8JJ0 - chains D and F of the 6 polymer chains in the assembly; structure by electron microscopy, 4.50 A resolution (low resolution: residue-level contacts below are approximate; hydrogen-bond / salt-bridge calls are withheld).

== Chain D ==
Name: Glutamate receptor ionotropic, NMDA 1
Organism: Homo sapiens
UniProt: Q05586 (NMDZ1_HUMAN); residues 1-847 here = UniProt positions 1-847
Sequence (847 residues; row label = number of the first residue in the row):
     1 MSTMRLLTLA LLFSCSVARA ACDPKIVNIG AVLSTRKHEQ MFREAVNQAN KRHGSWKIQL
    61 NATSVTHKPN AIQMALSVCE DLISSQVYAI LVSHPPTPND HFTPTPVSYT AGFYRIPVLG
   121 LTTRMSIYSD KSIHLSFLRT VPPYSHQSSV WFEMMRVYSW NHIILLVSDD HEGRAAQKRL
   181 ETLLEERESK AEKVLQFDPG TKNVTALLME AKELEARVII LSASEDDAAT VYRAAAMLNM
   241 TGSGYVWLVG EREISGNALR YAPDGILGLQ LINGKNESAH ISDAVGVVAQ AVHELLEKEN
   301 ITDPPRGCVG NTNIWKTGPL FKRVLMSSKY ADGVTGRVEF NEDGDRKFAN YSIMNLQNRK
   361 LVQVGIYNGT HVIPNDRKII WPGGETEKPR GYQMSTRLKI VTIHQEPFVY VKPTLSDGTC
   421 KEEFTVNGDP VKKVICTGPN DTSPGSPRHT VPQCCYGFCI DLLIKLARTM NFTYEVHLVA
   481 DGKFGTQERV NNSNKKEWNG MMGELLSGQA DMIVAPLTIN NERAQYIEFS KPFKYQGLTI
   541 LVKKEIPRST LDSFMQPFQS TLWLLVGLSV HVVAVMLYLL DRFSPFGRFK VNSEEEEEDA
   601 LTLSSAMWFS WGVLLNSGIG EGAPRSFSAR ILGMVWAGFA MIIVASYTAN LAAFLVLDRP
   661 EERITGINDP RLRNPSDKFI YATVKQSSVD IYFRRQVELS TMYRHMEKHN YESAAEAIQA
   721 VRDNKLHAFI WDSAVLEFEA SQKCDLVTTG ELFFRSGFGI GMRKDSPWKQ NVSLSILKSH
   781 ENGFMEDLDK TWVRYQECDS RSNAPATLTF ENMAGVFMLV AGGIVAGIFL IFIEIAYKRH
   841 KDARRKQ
Not modelled in the structure: 1-24, 546-552, 585-602, 617-626, 797-808, 845-847
Cystine bridges: Cys79-Cys308, Cys420-Cys454, Cys436-Cys455
Glycans and other covalent adducts: N-acetylglucosamine (NAG) linked to Asn61, Asn276, Asn471, Asn771
Curated features (UniProtKB/Swiss-Prot):
  - region: Leu603 to Pro624 (Pore-forming)
  - binding site (glycine): Pro516, Thr518, Arg523, Ser688, Asp732
  - glycosylation (N-linked (GlcNAc...) asparagine): Asn61, Asn203, Asn239, Asn276, Asn300, Asn350, Asn368, Asn440, Asn471, Asn491, Asn674, Asn771

== Chain F ==
Name: Fab5F6 Light Chain
Organism: Homo sapiens
Sequence (236 residues; row label = number of the first residue in the row; numbers below 1 keep their minus sign (Met-21 is residue -21)):
   -21 MDMRVPAQLL GLLLLWLRGA RCDIQMTQSP STLSASVGDR VTITCRASQS ISRWLAWYQQ
    39 KPGKAPKLLI SLASDLQTGV PSRFSGSGSG TEFTLTISSL QPDDFATYYC QQFDSYPLTF
    99 GPGTTVDIRR TVAAPSVFIF PPSDEQLKSG TASVVCLLNN FYPREAKVQW KVDNALQSGN
   159 SQESVTEQDS KDSTYSLSST LTLSKADYEK HKVYACEVTH QGLSSPVTKS FNRGEC
Not modelled in the structure: -21 to 0, 212-214
Cystine bridges: Cys23-Cys88, Cys134-Cys194

== Chain D / chain F interface ==
Pairs across the interface (22):
  Ser34(D) - Trp32(F)
  Thr35(D) - Trp32(F)
  Thr35(D) - Asp92(F)
  Arg36(D) - Gln27(F)
  Arg36(D) - Ser28(F)
  Arg36(D) - Asp92(F)
  Arg36(D) - Ser93(F)
  Lys37(D) - Asp92(F)
  Lys37(D) - Ser93(F)
  Lys37(D) - Tyr94(F)
  His67(D) - Ser30(F)
  Pro69(D) - Ser30(F)
  Pro69(D) - Arg31(F)
  Pro69(D) - Ser67(F)
  Pro95(D) - Trp32(F)
  Thr97(D) - Leu50(F)
  Asn99(D) - Ser52(F)
  Asn99(D) - Asp53(F)
  Asp100(D) - Arg31(F)
  Phe102(D) - Ser30(F)
  Phe102(D) - Arg31(F)
  Arg260(D) - Thr56(F)
Other interface residues (no listed pair), chain D (13 interface residues in all): Lys68
Other interface residues (no listed pair), chain F (15 interface residues in all): Ser49, Gly68

== In short ==
The interface between chain D and chain F involves 13 residues on one side and 15 on the other. Covalently
linked N-acetylglucosamine: at Asn61(D), Asn276(D), Asn471(D) and Asn771(D). Curated annotation (UniProt)
lists 5 glycine-binding residues on chain D.
Chain D is Glutamate receptor ionotropic, NMDA 1 and chain F is Fab5F6 Light Chain, both from Homo sapiens;
the structure, Cryo-EM structure of GluN1-2A NMDAR in complex with human Fab5F6 in one fab bind conformation,
was determined by electron microscopy, deposited together with 8JIZ, 8JJ1 and 8JJ2.
